PDB entry 5IM5 | X-ray diffraction, 3.70 A resolution | chains W and U of the 30 polymer chains in the assembly

== Chain W (and U) ==
Protein: Designed Keto-hydroxyglutarate-aldolase/keto-deoxy-phosphogluconate aldolase
Source organism: Vibrionales bacterium (strain SWAT-3)
Notes: EC 4.1.3.16; fragment: Keto-hydroxyglutarate-aldolase/keto-deoxy-phosphogluconate aldolase; chain U of this document is another copy of the same molecule, construct and numbering; everything in this record applies to it too
Reference sequence: A5KUH7 (A5KUH7_VIBBS); residue numbers follow UniProt; this construct covers 1-209
Chain sequence (219 residues; each row starts with the number of its first residue):
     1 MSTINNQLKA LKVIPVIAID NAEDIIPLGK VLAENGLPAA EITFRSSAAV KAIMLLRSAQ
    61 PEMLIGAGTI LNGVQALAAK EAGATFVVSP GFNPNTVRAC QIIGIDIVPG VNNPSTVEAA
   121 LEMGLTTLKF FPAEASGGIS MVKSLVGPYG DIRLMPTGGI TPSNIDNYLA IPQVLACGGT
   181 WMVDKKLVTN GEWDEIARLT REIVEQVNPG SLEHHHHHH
Disordered / not traced: 1, 210-219
Differences from the reference sequence: engineered mutation S47 (Asp in A5KUH7), K51 (Glu in A5KUH7), M54 (Arg in A5KUH7), S58 (Gln in A5KUH7), V74 (Glu in A5KUH7), I102 (Glu in A5KUH7); expression tag (210-219)

== Chain W / chain U interface ==
Contacting residue pairs (27):
  N113(W) - N112(U)
  N113(W) - N113(U)
  P114(W) - P90(U)
  P114(W) - G91(U)
  P114(W) - F131(U)
  S115(W) - G91(U)
  S115(W) - F92(U)  hydrogen bond (side chain-backbone)
  S115(W) - G110(U)
  S115(W) - T116(U)
  E118(W) - L71(U)
  E118(W) - P90(U)
  E118(W) - G91(U)  hydrogen bond (side chain-backbone)
  E118(W) - N93(U)
  E122(W) - N93(U)  hydrogen bond
  E122(W) - N95(U)  hydrogen bond
  S136(W) - A135(U)
  S140(W) - A135(U)
  M141(W) - P132(U)  hydrophobic
  M141(W) - A135(U)
  M141(W) - S136(U)
  S144(W) - F131(U)
  S144(W) - P132(U)
  P148(W) - T69(U)
  P148(W) - P90(U)  hydrophobic
  Y149(W) - L71(U)  hydrophobic
  Y149(W) - P90(U)
  Y149(W) - G91(U)
Other interface residues (no listed pair), chain W (12 interface residues in all): G137

== In short ==
The interface between chain W and chain U involves 12 residues on one side and 15 on the other, with 4
hydrogen bonds. Among the polar pairs are S115(W)-F92(U), E118(W)-G91(U) and E122(W)-N93(U).
Chain W and chain U are both Designed Keto-hydroxyglutarate-aldolase/keto-deoxy-phosphogluconate aldolase
(Vibrionales bacterium (strain SWAT-3)); the structure, Crystal structure of designed two-component
self-assembling icosahedral cage I53-40, was determined by X-ray diffraction together with 5IM4 and 5IM6 from
the same study.
